Entry 5CZ9 (X-ray diffraction, 2.90 A resolution); this record covers chains O and P of the 28 polymer chains in the assembly.

Chain O:
Protein: Proteasome subunit alpha type-2
Organism: Saccharomyces cerevisiae (strain ATCC 204508 / S288c)
Notes: EC 3.4.25.1
UniProt: P23639 (PSA2_YEAST); numbering as in UniProt (aligned over 1-250)
Amino-acid sequence (250 residues; each row starts with the number of its first residue):
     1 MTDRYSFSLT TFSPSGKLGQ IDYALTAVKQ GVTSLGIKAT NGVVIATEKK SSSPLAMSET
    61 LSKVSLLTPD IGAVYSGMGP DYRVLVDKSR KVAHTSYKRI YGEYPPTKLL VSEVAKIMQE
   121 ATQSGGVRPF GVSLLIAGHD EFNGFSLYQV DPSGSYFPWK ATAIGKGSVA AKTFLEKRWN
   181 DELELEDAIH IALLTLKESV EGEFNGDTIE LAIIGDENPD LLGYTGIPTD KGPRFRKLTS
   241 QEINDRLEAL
Swiss-Prot annotation at these positions:
  - cross-link: Lys108 (Glycyl lysine isopeptide (Lys-Gly) (interchain with G-Cter in ubiquitin))

Chain P:
Protein: Proteasome subunit alpha type-3
Organism: Saccharomyces cerevisiae (strain ATCC 204508 / S288c)
Notes: EC 3.4.25.1
UniProt: P23638 (PSA3_YEAST); residues 0-257 here correspond to UniProt positions 1-258 (UniProt number = residue number + 1)
Amino-acid sequence (258 residues; numbered 0 to 257; the number before each row is that of its first residue; numbering starts at 0):
     0 MGSRRYDSRT TIFSPEGRLY QVEYALESIS HAGTAIGIMA SDGIVLAAER KVTSTLLEQD
    60 TSTEKLYKLN DKIAVAVAGL TADAEILINT ARIHAQNYLK TYNEDIPVEI LVRRLSDIKQ
   120 GYTQHGGLRP FGVSFIYAGY DDRYGYQLYT SNPSGNYTGW KAISVGANTS AAQTLLQMDY
   180 KDDMKVDDAI ELALKTLSKT TDSSALTYDR LEFATIRKGA NDGEVYQKIF KPQEIKDILV
   240 KTGITKKDED EEADEDMK
Disordered / not traced: 0, 245-257
Swiss-Prot annotation at these positions:
  - cross-link (Glycyl lysine isopeptide (Lys-Gly)): Lys99 (interchain with G-Cter in ubiquitin), Lys198 (interchain with G-Cter in ubiquitin), Lys230 (interchain with G-Cter in ubiquitin)

How chain O and chain P interact:
Residue-residue contacts - 61 pairs, chain O then chain P:
  Arg4(O) - Ser2(P)
  Tyr5(O) - Ser2(P)
  Tyr5(O) - Tyr5(P)
  Ser6(O) - Gly125(P)
  Ser6(O) - Leu127(P)
  Phe7(O) - Ser2(P)
  Phe7(O) - Tyr5(P)
  Phe7(O) - Asp6(P)
  Phe7(O) - Gly126(P)
  Ser8(O) - Gly126(P)  hydrogen bond (backbone-backbone)
  Ser8(O) - Leu127(P)
  Ser8(O) - Arg128(P)  hydrogen bond (side chain-backbone)
  Thr10(O) - Arg128(P)
  Thr11(O) - Ser7(P)
  Thr11(O) - Thr9(P)
  Thr11(O) - Gln20(P)
  Phe12(O) - Gln20(P)
  Phe12(O) - Tyr23(P)
  Phe12(O) - Ala24(P)  hydrophobic
  Phe12(O) - Arg128(P)
  Phe12(O) - Pro129(P)
  Phe12(O) - Gly131(P)
  Ser13(O) - Tyr23(P)
  Pro14(O) - Tyr23(P)  hydrophobic
  Pro14(O) - Glu26(P)
  Ser15(O) - Glu26(P)
  Ser15(O) - His30(P)
  Gly16(O) - Tyr23(P)
  Gly16(O) - Ser27(P)  hydrogen bond (backbone-side chain)
  Leu18(O) - Arg128(P)
  Lys38(O) - Glu57(P)  salt bridge
  Ser112(O) - Glu84(P)
  Lys116(O) - Ile85(P)
  Gln119(O) - Ala81(P)
  Gln119(O) - Asp82(P)  hydrogen bond
  Gln119(O) - Ile85(P)
  Gln119(O) - Arg128(P)
  Thr122(O) - Arg128(P)  hydrogen bond (backbone-side chain)
  Gln123(O) - Tyr121(P)
  Gln123(O) - Leu127(P)
  Gln123(O) - Arg128(P)  hydrogen bond (side chain-backbone)
  Gln123(O) - Phe130(P)
  Gly125(O) - Leu127(P)
  Ser153(O) - Ala81(P)
  Gly154(O) - Ala81(P)
  Ser155(O) - Ala81(P)
  Tyr156(O) - Glu84(P)  hydrogen bond
  Pro158(O) - Leu56(P)
  Pro158(O) - Glu57(P)  hydrogen bond (backbone-backbone)
  Pro158(O) - Thr60(P)
  Pro158(O) - Ser61(P)
  Trp159(O) - Ser53(P)
  Trp159(O) - Leu55(P)
  Trp159(O) - Leu56(P)
  Lys160(O) - Thr54(P)
  Lys160(O) - Leu55(P)  hydrogen bond (backbone-backbone)
  Lys160(O) - Glu57(P)
  Ala161(O) - Leu55(P)
  Leu175(O) - Leu55(P)
  Glu176(O) - Thr54(P)
  Glu176(O) - Leu55(P)
Also at the interface, not in a pair above, chain O (34 interface residues in all): Ser124, Tyr148, Phe157, Trp179
Also at the interface, not in a pair above, chain P (31 interface residues in all): Leu79

In short:
34 residues of chain O and 31 residues of chain P are in contact; the contacts include 9 hydrogen bonds and 1
salt bridge. Polar pairs include Lys38(O)-Glu57(P), Ser8(O)-Arg128(P) and Gly16(O)-Ser27(P).
Chain O is Proteasome subunit alpha type-2 and chain P is Proteasome subunit alpha type-3, both from
Saccharomyces cerevisiae (strain ATCC 204508 / S288c); the structure, Yeast 20S proteasome beta5-D17N mutant
in complex with Carfilzomib; Propeptide expressed in trans, was determined by X-ray diffraction (same
publication as 5CZ4, 5CZ5, 5CZ6, 5CZ7, 5CZ8, 5CZA and 16 further entries).
